PDB entry 7V64 | X-ray diffraction, 1.56 A resolution | chains B and C of the 3 polymer chains in the assembly

Chain B:
Name: 16A fab Heavy chain
From: Mus musculus
Notes: antibody fragment or engineered binder
Sequence (229 residues; each row starts with the number of its first residue; numbering starts at 0):
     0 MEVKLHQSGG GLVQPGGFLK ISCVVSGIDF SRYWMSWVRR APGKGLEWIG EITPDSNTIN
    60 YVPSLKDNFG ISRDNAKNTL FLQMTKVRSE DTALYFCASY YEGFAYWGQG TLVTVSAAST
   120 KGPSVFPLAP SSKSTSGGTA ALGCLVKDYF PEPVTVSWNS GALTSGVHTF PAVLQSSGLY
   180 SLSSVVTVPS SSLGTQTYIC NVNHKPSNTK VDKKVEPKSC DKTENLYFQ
Not modelled in the structure: 0, 131-135, 218-228
Disulfide bonds: Cys22-Cys96, Cys143-Cys199

Chain C:
Name: Mucin-1 subunit alpha
UniProtKB: P15941 (MUC1_HUMAN); residues 1-13 here correspond to UniProt positions 145-157 (UniProt number = residue number + 144)
Sequence (13 residues; each row starts with the number of its first residue):
     1 RPAPGSTAPP AHG
Not modelled in the structure: 1-5
Small-molecule neighbours: 2-acetamido-2-deoxy-beta-D-galactopyranose (NGA): Thr7, Ala8, Pro9, Pro10

Interface between chain B and chain C:
Contacting residue pairs (17; chain B residue first):
  Arg31(B) - Ser6(C)  hydrogen bond (side chain-backbone)
  Arg31(B) - Thr7(C)
  Arg31(B) - Ala8(C)  hydrogen bond (backbone-backbone)
  Tyr32(B) - Ala8(C)  hydrophobic
  Trp33(B) - Pro10(C)
  Trp33(B) - His12(C)
  Glu50(B) - His12(C)  salt bridge
  Tyr99(B) - Ala8(C)
  Tyr99(B) - Pro9(C)
  Tyr99(B) - Pro10(C)  hydrophobic
  Tyr99(B) - Ala11(C)
  Tyr100(B) - Ala8(C)  hydrophobic
  Tyr100(B) - Pro9(C)
  Glu101(B) - Pro9(C)  hydrogen bond (backbone-backbone)
  Glu101(B) - Pro10(C)
  Glu101(B) - Ala11(C)
  Gly102(B) - Ala11(C)
Interface residues without a listed pair, chain B (10 interface residues in all): Pro53, Phe103

Summary:
10 residues of chain B face 7 of chain C across their interface; the contacts include 3 hydrogen bonds and 1
salt bridge. Polar pairs include Glu50(B)-His12(C), Arg31(B)-Ser6(C) and Arg31(B)-Ala8(C). Chain C binds
2-acetamido-2-deoxy-beta-D-galactopyranose.
Chain B is 16A fab Heavy chain (Mus musculus) and chain C is Mucin-1 subunit alpha; the structure, Crystal
structure of Antibody 16A in complex with MUC1 Glycopeptide(GlycoT), was determined by X-ray diffraction.
